PDB entry 9N8P | electron microscopy, 9.00 A resolution (very low resolution: no residue pairs are listed; an interface is given only as per-side residue counts) | chains C and F of the 12 polymer chains in the assembly

Chain C:
Name: Hemagglutinin
Source organism: Influenza A virus (A/Puerto Rico/8/1934(H1N1))
Reference sequence: P03452 (HEMA_I34A1); the construct lacks a stretch of the UniProt sequence and is renumbered around it, so the offset changes along the chain: 4-42 = UniProt 17-55; 44-49 = UniProt 56-61; 50-325 = UniProt 63-338
Chain sequence (327 residues; numbered 1 to 327 plus 1 insertion-coded residue; 1 number in that range is skipped by the numbering (no residue carries it; nothing is unmodelled there); the number before each row is that of its first residue):
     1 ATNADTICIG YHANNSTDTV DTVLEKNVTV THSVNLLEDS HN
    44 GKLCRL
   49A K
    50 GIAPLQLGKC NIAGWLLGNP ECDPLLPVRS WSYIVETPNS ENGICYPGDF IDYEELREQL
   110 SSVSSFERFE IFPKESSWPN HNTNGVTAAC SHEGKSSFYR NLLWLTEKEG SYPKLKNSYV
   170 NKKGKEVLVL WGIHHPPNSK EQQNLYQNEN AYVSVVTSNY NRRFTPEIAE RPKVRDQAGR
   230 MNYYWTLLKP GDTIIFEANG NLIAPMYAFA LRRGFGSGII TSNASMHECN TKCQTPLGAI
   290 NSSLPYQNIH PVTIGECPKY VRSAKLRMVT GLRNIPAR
Disordered / not traced: 1-4
Differences from the reference sequence: expression tag (1-3, 326-327); conflict Arg261 (Ser274 in P03452)
Curated features (UniProtKB/Swiss-Prot):
  - glycosylation (N-linked (GlcNAc...) asparagine): Asn14, Asn15, Asn27, Asn272, Asn290
Disulfide bonds: Cys47-Cys278, Cys59-Cys71, Cys94-Cys139, Cys282-Cys306

Chain F:
Name: Hemagglutinin HA2 chain
Source organism: Influenza A virus (A/Puerto Rico/8/1934(H1N1))
Reference sequence: P03452 (HEMA_I34A1); residues 502-660 here correspond to UniProt positions 345-503 (UniProt number = residue number - 157)
Chain sequence (160 residues; numbered 501 to 660; the number before each row is that of its first residue):
   501 GLFGAIAGFI EGGWTGMIDG WYGYHHQNEQ GSGYAADQKS TQNAINGITN KVNSVIEKMN
   561 IQFTAVGKEF NKLEKRMENL NNKVDDGFLD IWTYNAELLV LLENERTLDF HDSNVKNLYE
   621 KVKSQLKNNA KEIGNGCFEF YHKCDNECME SVRNGTYDYP
Differences from the reference sequence: expression tag (501); conflict Ser554 (Thr397 in P03452), Asn582 (Lys425 in P03452)
Curated features (UniProtKB/Swiss-Prot):
  - glycosylation: Asn654 (N-linked (GlcNAc...) asparagine)
Disulfide bonds: Cys644-Cys648

Chain C / chain F interface:
At this resolution (9 A) residue pairs are not listed: 6 residues of chain C and 11 of chain F lie at the interface.

Summary:
The interface between chain C and chain F involves 6 residues on one side and 11 on the other.
Here chain C is Hemagglutinin and chain F is Hemagglutinin HA2 chain, both from Influenza A virus (A/Puerto
Rico/8/1934(H1N1)). Entry 9N8P (Subtomogram average of dimers of influenza HA trimers) was determined by
electron microscopy.
